PDB entry 7OXU | X-ray diffraction, 2.39 A resolution | chains A and B

[Chain A]
Molecule: Vitamin D3 receptor A
Source organism: Danio rerio
UniProt: Q9PTN2 (VDRA_DANRE); numbering as in UniProt (aligned over 156-453)
Chain sequence (302 residues; each row starts with the number of its first residue):
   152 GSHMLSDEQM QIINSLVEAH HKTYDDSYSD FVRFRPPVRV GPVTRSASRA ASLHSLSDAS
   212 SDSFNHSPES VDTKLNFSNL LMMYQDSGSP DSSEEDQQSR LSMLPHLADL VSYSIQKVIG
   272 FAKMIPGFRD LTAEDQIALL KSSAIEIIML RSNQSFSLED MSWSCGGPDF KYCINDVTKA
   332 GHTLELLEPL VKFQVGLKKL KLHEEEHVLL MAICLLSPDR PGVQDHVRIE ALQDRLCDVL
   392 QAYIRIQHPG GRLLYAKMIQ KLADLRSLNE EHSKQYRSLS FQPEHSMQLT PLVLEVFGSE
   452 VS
Disordered / not traced: 152-153, 191-250, 453
Differences from the reference sequence: expression tag (152-155); conflict V191 (Glu in Q9PTN2)
Ligand contacts: calcitroic acid (2QI): Y175, Y179, F182, L258, L261, V262, S265, I296, I299, M300, R302, S303, S306, W314, C316, Y323, V328, H333, L337, L338, L341, H423
Swiss-Prot annotation at these positions:
  - region: K274 to K292 (Interaction with coactivator LXXLL motif)
  - motif: P442 to S450 (9aaTAD)
  - binding site (calcitriol): Y175, S265, R302, S306, H333, H423

[Chain B]
Molecule: Mediator of RNA polymerase II transcription subunit 1
UniProt: Q15648 (MED1_HUMAN); residues 640-649 here correspond to UniProt positions 641-650 (UniProt number = residue number + 1)
Chain sequence (10 residues; each row starts with the number of its first residue):
   640 NHPMLMNLLK
Swiss-Prot annotation at these positions:
  - motif: L644 to L648 (LXXLL motif 2)

[How chain A and chain B interact]
Contacting residue pairs (24; chain A residue first):
  Q267(A) with L647(B)
  I270(A) with L644(B), hydrophobic; L647(B), hydrophobic; L648(B), hydrophobic
  K274(A) with L647(B); L648(B); K649(B)
  R280(A) with K649(B)
  A284(A) with M645(B), hydrophobic
  Q287(A) with L648(B)
  I288(A) with H641(B); M645(B), hydrophobic
  L291(A) with L648(B), hydrophobic
  K292(A) with H641(B), hydrogen bond; L644(B)
  P442(A) with M643(B), hydrophobic
  E446(A) with H641(B); P642(B); M643(B), hydrogen bond (side chain-backbone); L644(B), hydrogen bond (side chain-backbone)
  V447(A) with L644(B), hydrophobic
  E451(A) with H641(B)
  V452(A) with N640(B), hydrogen bond (backbone-backbone); H641(B)
Other interface residues (no listed pair), chain A (16 interface residues in all): F279, L443

[Summary]
Chain A and chain B form an interface of 16 and 9 residues respectively, with 4 hydrogen bonds. Polar pairs
include K292(A)-H641(B), E446(A)-M643(B) and E446(A)-L644(B). Chain A binds calcitroic acid. Curated
annotation (UniProt) lists 6 calcitriol-binding residues on chain A.
Chain A is Vitamin D3 receptor A (Danio rerio) and chain B is Mediator of RNA polymerase II transcription
subunit 1; the structure, VDR complex - calcitroic acid, was determined by X-ray diffraction.
